6MDO - chains E and F of the 7 polymer chains in the assembly; structure by electron microscopy, 3.90 A resolution.

== Chain E (and F) ==
Name: Vesicle-fusing ATPase
From: Cricetulus griseus
Notes: EC 3.6.4.6; chain F of this document is another copy of the same molecule, construct and numbering; everything in this record applies to it too
UniProtKB: P18708 (NSF_CRIGR); numbering as in UniProt (aligned over 1-723)
Chain sequence (768 residues; numbered -23 to 744; the number before each row is that of its first residue; numbers below 1 keep their minus sign (Met-23 is residue -23)):
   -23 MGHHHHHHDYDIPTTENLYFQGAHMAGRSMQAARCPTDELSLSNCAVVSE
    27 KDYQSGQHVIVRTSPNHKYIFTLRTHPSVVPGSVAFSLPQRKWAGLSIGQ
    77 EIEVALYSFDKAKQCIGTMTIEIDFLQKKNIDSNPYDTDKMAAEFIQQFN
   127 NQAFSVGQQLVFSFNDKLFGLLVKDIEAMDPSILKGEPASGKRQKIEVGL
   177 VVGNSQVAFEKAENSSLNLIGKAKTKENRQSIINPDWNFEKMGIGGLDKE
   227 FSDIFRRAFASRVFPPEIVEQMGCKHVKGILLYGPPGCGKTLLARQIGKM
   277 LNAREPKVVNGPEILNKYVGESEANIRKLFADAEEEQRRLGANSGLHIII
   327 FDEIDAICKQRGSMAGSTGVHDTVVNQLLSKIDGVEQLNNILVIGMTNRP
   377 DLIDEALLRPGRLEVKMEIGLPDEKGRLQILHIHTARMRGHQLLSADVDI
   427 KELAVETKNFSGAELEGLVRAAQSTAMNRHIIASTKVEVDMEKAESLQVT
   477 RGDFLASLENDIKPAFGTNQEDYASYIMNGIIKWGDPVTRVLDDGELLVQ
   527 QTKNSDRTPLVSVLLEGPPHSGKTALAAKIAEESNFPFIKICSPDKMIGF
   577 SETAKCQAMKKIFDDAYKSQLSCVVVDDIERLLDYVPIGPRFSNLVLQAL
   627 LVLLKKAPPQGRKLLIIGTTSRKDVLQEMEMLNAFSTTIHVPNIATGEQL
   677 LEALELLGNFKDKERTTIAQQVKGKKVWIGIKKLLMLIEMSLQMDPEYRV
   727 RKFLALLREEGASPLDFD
Unresolved in the structure: -23 to 214, 241-249, 459-464, 739-744 (chain F: -23 to 497, 739-744)
Sequence notes: initiating methionine (-23); expression tag (-22 to 0, 724-744); conflict Ile458 (Lys in P18708)
UniProt features mapped onto this chain:
  - binding site (ATP): Asn505 to Trp510, Pro545 to Leu552
  - binding site (Mg(2+)): Thr550
  - modified residue: Lys105 (N6-acetyllysine), Ser207 (Phosphoserine), Tyr259 (Phosphotyrosine), Ser569 (Phosphoserine)
Reported in the primary citation:
  - mutagenesis - Y294A, Y294L: decreased catalytic activity on SNARE complex
  - binding site for the ligand ATP: Lys266, Arg385, Arg388
  - conformationally variable residues (loop rearrangement): Asp359 to Val361

== Chain E / chain F interface ==
Residue-residue contacts - 46 pairs, chain E then chain F:
  Leu523(E) with Gln719(F); Met720(F), hydrophobic
  Gln526(E) with Gln719(F)
  Gln527(E) with Met712(F); Glu715(F); Met716(F); Gln719(F)
  Asn530(E) with Gln719(F), hydrogen bond
  Ser531(E) with Glu715(F), hydrogen bond
  Arg533(E) with Met504(F); Asn505(F); Leu683(F); Asn685(F); Leu711(F); Glu715(F)
  Thr534(E) with Leu711(F); Glu715(F)
  Cys582(E) with Gly575(F)
  Gln583(E) with Gly575(F)
  Lys586(E) with Ile574(F)
  Pro616(E) with Ile614(F), hydrophobic; Arg617(F)
  Phe618(E) with Val612(F), hydrophobic; Ile614(F), hydrophobic; Arg617(F)
  Asn620(E) with Asp610(F), hydrogen bond (side chain-backbone); Val612(F)
  Leu621(E) with Phe576(F)
  Leu623(E) with Val612(F), hydrophobic
  Gln624(E) with Arg607(F); Asp610(F); Tyr611(F), hydrogen bond (side chain-backbone); Val612(F)
  Leu627(E) with Arg607(F)
  Val628(E) with Ile574(F), hydrophobic
  Leu629(E) with Ile574(F), hydrophobic
  Lys632(E) with Asp571(F)
  Glu654(E) with Pro613(F); Ile614(F)
  Met655(E) with Ile614(F), hydrophobic
  Glu656(E) with Arg648(F), salt bridge
  Asn659(E) with Pro545(F); His546(F), hydrogen bond (backbone-side chain)
  Ser662(E) with Met712(F), hydrogen bond
  Thr663(E) with Met712(F); Met716(F)
Other interface residues (no listed pair), chain E (31 interface residues in all): Val537, Arg617, Ala625, Lys631, Ala660
Other interface residues (no listed pair), chain F (26 interface residues in all): Asp604, Lys708

== Overview ==
31 residues of chain E face 26 of chain F across their interface, with 6 hydrogen bonds and 1 salt bridge.
Polar contacts include Glu656(E)-Arg648(F), Asn530(E)-Gln719(F) and Ser531(E)-Glu715(F). The paper reports a
binding site for the ligand ATP at Lys266(E), Arg385(E) and Arg388(E); Y294A and Y294L of chain E reduce
catalytic activity on SNARE complex.
Both chains are Vesicle-fusing ATPase (Cricetulus griseus). Entry 6MDO (The D1 and D2 domain rings of NSF
engaging the SNAP-25 N-terminus within the 20S supercomplex ...) was determined by electron microscopy,
deposited together with 6MDM, 6MDN and 6MDP.
